PDB entry 5HLG | X-ray diffraction, 3.00 A resolution | chains A and B of the 4 polymer chains in the assembly

[Chain A (and B)]
Protein: MarR family transcriptional regulator
Organism: Staphylococcus epidermidis
Notes: chain B of this document is another copy of the same molecule, construct and numbering; everything in this record applies to it too
Reference sequence: A0A0N1EJ89 (A0A0N1EJ89_STAEP); numbering as in UniProt (aligned over 1-146)
Sequence (148 residues; row label = number of the first residue in the row; numbers below 1 keep their minus sign (Cys-1 is residue -1)):
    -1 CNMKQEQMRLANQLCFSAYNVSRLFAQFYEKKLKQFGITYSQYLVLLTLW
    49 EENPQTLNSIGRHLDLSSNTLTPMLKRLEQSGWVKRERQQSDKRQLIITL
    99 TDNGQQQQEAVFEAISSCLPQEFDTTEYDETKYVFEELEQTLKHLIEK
Disordered / not traced: -1 to 2, 118-127 (chain B: -1 to 0, 122-123, 146)
Construct notes: expression tag (-1 to 0); engineered mutation Met72 (Leu in A0A0N1EJ89)

[How chain A and chain B interact]
Residue-residue contacts (101; chain A residue first):
  Gln5(A) - Ser114(B)  hydrogen bond
  Gln5(A) - Leu117(B)
  Gln5(A) - Phe121(B)
  Met6(A) - Tyr41(B)
  Met6(A) - Phe110(B)  hydrophobic
  Met6(A) - Ile113(B)  hydrophobic
  Met6(A) - Ser114(B)
  Leu8(A) - Phe121(B)  hydrophobic
  Leu8(A) - Tyr126(B)  hydrophobic
  Leu8(A) - Asp127(B)
  Leu8(A) - Lys130(B)
  Ala9(A) - Tyr27(B)  hydrogen bond (backbone-side chain)
  Ala9(A) - Phe121(B)  hydrophobic
  Asn10(A) - Tyr27(B)  hydrogen bond
  Asn10(A) - Tyr41(B)  hydrogen bond
  Asn10(A) - Leu45(B)
  Asn10(A) - Phe110(B)
  Gln11(A) - Lys130(B)
  Leu12(A) - Phe23(B)
  Leu12(A) - Thr129(B)
  Cys13(A) - Phe23(B)  hydrophobic
  Cys13(A) - Tyr27(B)  hydrophobic
  Cys13(A) - Tyr38(B)  hydrogen bond
  Phe14(A) - Tyr38(B)
  Phe14(A) - His61(B)
  Phe14(A) - Leu62(B)  hydrophobic
  Ser15(A) - Phe133(B)
  Ser15(A) - Glu137(B)  hydrogen bond
  Ala16(A) - Val19(B)  hydrophobic
  Ala16(A) - Ser20(B)
  Ala16(A) - Phe23(B)  hydrophobic
  Ala16(A) - Phe133(B)  hydrophobic
  Tyr17(A) - Ser20(B)  hydrogen bond (backbone-side chain)
  Tyr17(A) - Leu42(B)  hydrophobic
  Tyr17(A) - Leu64(B)
  Asn18(A) - Leu62(B)
  Asn18(A) - Glu137(B)  hydrogen bond
  Val19(A) - Ala16(B)  hydrophobic
  Val19(A) - Leu136(B)  hydrophobic
  Val19(A) - Leu140(B)
  Ser20(A) - Ala16(B)
  Ser20(A) - Ser20(B)  hydrogen bond
  Arg21(A) - Leu62(B)  hydrogen bond (side chain-backbone)
  Arg21(A) - Asp63(B)  hydrogen bond (side chain-backbone)
  Arg21(A) - Leu64(B)
  Leu22(A) - Glu137(B)
  Leu22(A) - Leu140(B)  hydrophobic
  Leu22(A) - Lys141(B)
  Leu22(A) - Ile144(B)  hydrophobic
  Phe23(A) - Leu12(B)
  Phe23(A) - Cys13(B)  hydrophobic
  Phe23(A) - Leu140(B)  hydrophobic
  Gln25(A) - Ile144(B)
  Tyr27(A) - Ala9(B)  hydrogen bond (side chain-backbone)
  Tyr27(A) - Asn10(B)  hydrogen bond
  Tyr27(A) - Cys13(B)  hydrophobic
  Lys29(A) - Ile144(B)  hydrogen bond (side chain-backbone)
  Tyr38(A) - Cys13(B)  hydrogen bond
  Tyr38(A) - Phe14(B)
  Tyr41(A) - Met6(B)
  Tyr41(A) - Asn10(B)  hydrogen bond
  Leu42(A) - Tyr17(B)  hydrophobic
  Leu45(A) - Asn10(B)
  His61(A) - Phe14(B)
  Leu62(A) - Phe14(B)  hydrophobic
  Leu62(A) - Asn18(B)
  Leu62(A) - Arg21(B)  hydrogen bond (backbone-side chain)
  Asp63(A) - Arg21(B)  hydrogen bond (backbone-side chain)
  Leu64(A) - Tyr17(B)
  Phe110(A) - Met6(B)  hydrophobic
  Ile113(A) - Met6(B)  hydrophobic
  Ser114(A) - Lys2(B)
  Ser114(A) - Met6(B)
  Cys116(A) - Leu143(B)
  Leu117(A) - Met6(B)  hydrophobic
  Thr129(A) - Leu12(B)
  Thr129(A) - Val132(B)
  Lys130(A) - Leu12(B)
  Val132(A) - Thr129(B)
  Phe133(A) - Ser15(B)
  Phe133(A) - Ala16(B)  hydrophobic
  Phe133(A) - Val19(B)
  Phe133(A) - Phe133(B)  hydrophobic
  Phe133(A) - Leu136(B)  hydrophobic
  Leu136(A) - Val19(B)  hydrophobic
  Leu136(A) - Phe23(B)  hydrophobic
  Glu137(A) - Ser15(B)
  Glu137(A) - Asn18(B)  hydrogen bond
  Glu137(A) - Leu22(B)
  Thr139(A) - Tyr126(B)  hydrogen bond
  Leu140(A) - Val19(B)
  Leu140(A) - Leu22(B)  hydrophobic
  Leu140(A) - Phe23(B)  hydrophobic
  Lys141(A) - Leu22(B)
  Leu143(A) - Phe26(B)  hydrophobic
  Leu143(A) - Lys29(B)
  Leu143(A) - Cys116(B)
  Leu143(A) - Pro118(B)
  Ile144(A) - Leu22(B)  hydrophobic
  Ile144(A) - Gln25(B)
  Ile144(A) - Lys29(B)  hydrogen bond (backbone-side chain)
Also at the interface, not in a pair above, chain A (49 interface residues in all): Phe26, Ser39, Glu134, Glu145
Also at the interface, not in a pair above, chain B (50 interface residues in all): Gln11, Ser39, Glu134

[Summary]
Chain A and chain B form an interface of 49 and 50 residues respectively; the contacts include 21 hydrogen
bonds. Polar pairs include Gln5(A)-Ser114(B), Ala9(A)-Tyr27(B) and Asn10(A)-Tyr27(B).
Chain A and chain B are both MarR family transcriptional regulator (Staphylococcus epidermidis); the
structure, Structure of reduced AbfR bound to DNA, was determined by X-ray diffraction (same publication as
5HLH and 5HLI).
